Entry 7X95 (electron microscopy, 3.90 A resolution); this record covers chains H and L of the 3 polymer chains in the assembly.

== Chain H ==
Protein: Ab709 heavy chain
From: Homo sapiens
Amino-acid sequence (266 residues; numbered -23 to 242; the number before each row is that of its first residue; numbers below 1 keep their minus sign (Met-23 is residue -23)):
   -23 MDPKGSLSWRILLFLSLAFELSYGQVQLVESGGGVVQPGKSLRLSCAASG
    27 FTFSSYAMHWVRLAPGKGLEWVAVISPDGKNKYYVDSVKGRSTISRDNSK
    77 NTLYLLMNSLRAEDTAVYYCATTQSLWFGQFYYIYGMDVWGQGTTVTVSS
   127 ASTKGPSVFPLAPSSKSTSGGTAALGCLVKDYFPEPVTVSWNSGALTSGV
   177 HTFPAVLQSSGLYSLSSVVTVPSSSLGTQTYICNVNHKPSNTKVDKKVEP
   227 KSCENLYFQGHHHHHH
Not modelled in the structure: -23 to 1, 125-242
Disulfide bonds: Cys22-Cys96

== Chain L ==
Protein: Ab709 light chain
From: Homo sapiens
Amino-acid sequence (239 residues; each row starts with the number of its first residue; numbers below 1 keep their minus sign (Met-23 is residue -23)):
   -23 MDPKGSLSWRILLFLSLAFELSYGQSVLTQPPSASGTPGQRVTISCSGSS
    27 SNIGSNFVYWYQHFPGAAPKLLIYRNTLRPSGVPDRFSGSKSGTSASLAI
    77 SGLRSEDEADYYCAAWDDSLFWVFGGGTKLTVLGQPKAAPSVTLFPPSSE
   127 ELQANKATLVCLISDFYPGAVTVAWKADSSPVKAGVETTTPSKQSNNKYA
   177 ASSYLSLTPEQWKSHRSYSCQVTHEGSTVEKTVAPTECS
Not modelled in the structure: -23 to 1, 109-215
Disulfide bonds: Cys22-Cys89

== Chain H / chain L interface ==
Residue-residue contacts (26; chain H residue first):
  His35(H) - Trp98(L)
  Leu39(H) - His39(L)
  Gly44(H) - Tyr88(L)
  Gly44(H) - Gly102(L)
  Leu45(H) - Tyr88(L)  hydrophobic
  Leu45(H) - Phe100(L)
  Trp47(H) - Leu96(L)
  Trp47(H) - Phe97(L)  hydrophobic
  Trp47(H) - Trp98(L)
  Trp47(H) - Phe100(L)
  Asp62(H) - Phe97(L)
  Tyr108(H) - Trp92(L)
  Tyr108(H) - Trp98(L)
  Tyr109(H) - Asn32(L)
  Tyr109(H) - Tyr35(L)
  Tyr109(H) - Trp92(L)
  Ile110(H) - Phe33(L)  hydrophobic
  Ile110(H) - Tyr35(L)  hydrogen bond (backbone-side chain)
  Ile110(H) - Arg51(L)
  Tyr111(H) - Trp98(L)
  Gly112(H) - Tyr35(L)
  Met113(H) - Tyr37(L)  hydrogen bond (backbone-side chain)
  Met113(H) - Phe100(L)  hydrophobic
  Asp114(H) - Leu47(L)
  Trp116(H) - Pro45(L)
  Gly117(H) - Ala44(L)
Other interface residues (no listed pair), chain H (20 interface residues in all): Lys43, Glu46, Tyr59, Val61, Tyr95
Other interface residues (no listed pair), chain L (17 interface residues in all): Gly101

== Overview ==
20 residues of chain H face 17 of chain L across their interface; the contacts include 2 hydrogen bonds. Polar
contacts include Ile110(H)-Tyr35(L) and Met113(H)-Tyr37(L).
Chain H is Ab709 heavy chain and chain L is Ab709 light chain, both from Homo sapiens; the structure, The
SARS-CoV-2 receptor binding domain bound with the Fab fragment of a human neutralizing antibody Ab709, was
determined by electron microscopy (same publication as 7Y6L, 7Y6N, 7X93, 7X94 and 7X96).
